PDB entry 5F7W | X-ray diffraction, 2.81 A resolution | chains A and C

# Chain A
Protein: Adhesin binding fucosylated histo-blood group antigen
Organism: Helicobacter pylori
UniProt: O52269 (O52269_HELPX); residues 25-460 here correspond to UniProt positions 45-480 (UniProt number = residue number + 20)
Sequence (466 residues; each row starts with the number of its first residue):
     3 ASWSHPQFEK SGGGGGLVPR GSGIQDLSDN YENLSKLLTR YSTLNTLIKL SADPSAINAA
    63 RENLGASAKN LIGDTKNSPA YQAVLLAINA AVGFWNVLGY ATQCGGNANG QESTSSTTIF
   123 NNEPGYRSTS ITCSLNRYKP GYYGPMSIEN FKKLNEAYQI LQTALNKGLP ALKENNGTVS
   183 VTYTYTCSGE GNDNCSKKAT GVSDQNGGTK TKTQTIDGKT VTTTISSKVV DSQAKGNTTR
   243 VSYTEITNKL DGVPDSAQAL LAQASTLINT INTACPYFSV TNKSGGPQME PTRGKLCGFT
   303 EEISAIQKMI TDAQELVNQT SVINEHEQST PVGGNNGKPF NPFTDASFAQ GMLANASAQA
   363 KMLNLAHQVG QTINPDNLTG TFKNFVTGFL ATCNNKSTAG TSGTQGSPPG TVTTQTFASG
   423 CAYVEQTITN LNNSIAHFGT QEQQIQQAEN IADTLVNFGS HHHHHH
Not modelled in the structure: 3-34, 399-407, 463-468
Construct notes: expression tag (3-24, 461-468)
Disulfides: C106-C135, C189-C197, C277-C299, C395-C423
From the paper describing this entry:
  - binding site for alpha-D-galactopyranose: E192, S198, Q207
  - specificity-determining residues: D233, S234 (proposed by the authors, not directly observed)
  - mutagenesis - C189A/C197A: abolished binding to Leb

# Chain C
Protein: Nanobody Nb-ER19
Organism: Lama glama
Notes: antibody fragment or engineered binder
Sequence (120 residues; numbered 2 to 121; the number before each row is that of its first residue):
     2 QVQLQESGGG LVQPGGSLRL SCAASGSIFS GNVMGWYRQA PGKLREWVAA ITPQGVPNYA
    62 DSVKGRFTIS RDNAKNMLYL QMSSLKPEDT ALYYCNRLPN YRSWGQGTQV TVSSHHHHHH
Not modelled in the structure: 2, 116-121
Disulfides: C23-C96

# How chain A and chain C interact
Residue-residue contacts - 41 pairs, chain A then chain C:
  T45(A) - Q40(C)
  T45(A) - L45(C)
  T48(A) - G43(C)
  T48(A) - L45(C)
  L52(A) - L45(C)  hydrophobic
  L365(A) - P100(C)  hydrophobic
  N366(A) - P100(C)
  H369(A) - N33(C)  hydrogen bond
  H369(A) - P100(C)
  Q373(A) - S31(C)
  Q373(A) - G32(C)  hydrogen bond (side chain-backbone)
  Q373(A) - N33(C)  hydrogen bond
  N376(A) - G32(C)  hydrogen bond (side chain-backbone)
  D378(A) - S31(C)
  D378(A) - G32(C)
  N379(A) - S31(C)  hydrogen bond
  T431(A) - Q55(C)  hydrogen bond
  N434(A) - V34(C)
  N434(A) - T53(C)
  N434(A) - P54(C)
  N435(A) - T53(C)
  I437(A) - L99(C)
  A438(A) - V34(C)  hydrophobic
  A438(A) - A51(C)
  A438(A) - T53(C)
  A438(A) - N59(C)  hydrogen bond (backbone-side chain)
  H439(A) - N59(C)
  G441(A) - W48(C)
  G441(A) - L99(C)
  T442(A) - W48(C)
  E444(A) - Y38(C)
  E444(A) - L99(C)
  E444(A) - P100(C)
  E444(A) - N101(C)  hydrogen bond (side chain-backbone)
  Q445(A) - Y38(C)
  Q445(A) - R46(C)  hydrogen bond
  Q445(A) - N101(C)  hydrogen bond
  Q448(A) - R46(C)  hydrogen bond
  Q448(A) - N101(C)  hydrogen bond
  Q449(A) - L45(C)
  Q449(A) - R46(C)  hydrogen bond (side chain-backbone)
Also at the interface, not in a pair above, chain A (24 interface residues in all): L49, E427
Also at the interface, not in a pair above, chain C (21 interface residues in all): K44, V57, R98

# Overview
24 residues of chain A and 21 residues of chain C are in contact, with 13 hydrogen bonds. Polar contacts
include H369(A)-N33(C), Q373(A)-G32(C) and Q373(A)-N33(C). The paper reports a binding site for
alpha-D-galactopyranose at E192(A), S198(A) and Q207(A); C189A/C197A of chain A abolish binding to Leb.
Chain A is Adhesin binding fucosylated histo-blood group antigen (Helicobacter pylori) and chain C is Nanobody
Nb-ER19 (Lama glama); the structure, Blood group antigen binding adhesin BabA of Helicobacter pylori strain
17875 in complex with blood group ..., was determined by X-ray diffraction together with 5F7L, 5F7M, 5F7N,
5F7Y, 5F8Q, 5F8R and 4 further entries from the same study.
